Entry 6RUV (X-ray diffraction, 6.15 A resolution (low resolution: residue-level contacts below are approximate; hydrogen-bond / salt-bridge calls are withheld)); this record covers chains V and L of the 14 polymer chains in the assembly.

Chain V:
Protein: Properdin
Source organism: Homo sapiens
UniProtKB: P27918 (PROP_HUMAN); residue numbers follow UniProt; this construct covers 256-469
Chain sequence (221 residues; numbered 255 to 475; the number before each row is that of its first residue):
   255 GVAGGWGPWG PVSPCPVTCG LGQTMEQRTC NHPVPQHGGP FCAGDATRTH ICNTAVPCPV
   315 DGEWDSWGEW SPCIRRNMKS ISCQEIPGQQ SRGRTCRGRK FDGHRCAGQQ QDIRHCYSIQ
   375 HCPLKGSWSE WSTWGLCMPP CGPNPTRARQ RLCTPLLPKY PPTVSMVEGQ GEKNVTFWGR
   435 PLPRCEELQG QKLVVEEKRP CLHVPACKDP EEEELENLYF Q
Disordered / not traced: 470-475
Sequence notes: expression tag (255, 470-475)
Curated features (UniProtKB/Swiss-Prot):
  - region: R351 to R359 (Interaction with Complement C3 beta chain)
  - glycosylation: W260 (C-linked (Man) tryptophan), W263 (C-linked (Man) tryptophan), T272 (O-linked (Fuc...) threonine), W321 (C-linked (Man) tryptophan), W324 (C-linked (Man) tryptophan), W382 (C-linked (Man) tryptophan), W385 (C-linked (Man) tryptophan), W388 (C-linked (Man) tryptophan), N428 (N-linked (GlcNAc...) (complex) asparagine)
  - natural variant: G298 (G298V: In PFD), Q343 (Q343R: In PFD), Y414 (Y414D: In PFD)
  - mutagenesis: L275 (L275A: Inhibits oligomerization; when associated with A-47 and A-58), R329 (R329A: Significantly decreases Complement C3 beta chain binding), R330 (R330A: Slightly decreases Complement C3 beta chain binding), R351 (R351A: Decreases Complement C3 beta chain binding), R353 (R353A: Significantly decreases Complement C3 beta chain binding), R359 (R359A: Significantly decreases Complement C3 beta chain binding), Q364 to Q365 (Decreases Complement C3 beta chain binding), L456 (L456V: Inhibits oligomerization; when associated with A-47 and A-58)
Cystine bridges: C269-C306, C273-C312, C284-C296, C327-C370, C337-C376, C350-C360, C391-C455, C395-C461, C407-C439
Glycans and other covalent adducts: alpha-D-mannopyranose (MAN) linked to W260, W263, W321, W324, W382, W385, W388; glycan linked to T272; N-acetylglucosamine (NAG) linked to N428
What the authors report for this chain:
  - mutagenesis - R330A, R351A, R359A, Q364A, Q364A/Q365A, Q365A: decreased binding to Complement C3
  - mutagenesis - L275A, L456V: decreased expression
  - disease-associated variants - G298V, W321G, W321S, R346C: abolished expression (citing earlier work)
  - disease-associated variants - Q343R, Y414D: decreased binding to Complement C3
  - disease-associated variants - L456V: decreased expression

Chain L:
Protein: Complement factor B
Source organism: Homo sapiens
Notes: EC 3.4.21.47
UniProtKB: P00751 (CFAB_HUMAN); residues 235-739 here correspond to UniProt positions 260-764 (UniProt number = residue number + 25)
Chain sequence (505 residues; each row starts with the number of its first residue):
   235 KIVLDPSGSM NIYLVLDGSG SIGASNFTGA KKCLVNLIEK VASYGVKPRY GLVTYATYPK
   295 IWVKVSEADS SNADWVTKQL NEINYEDHKL KSGTNTKKAL QAVYSMMSWP DDVPPEGWNR
   355 TRHVIILMTD GLHNMGGDPI TVIDEIRDLL YIGKDRKNPR EDYLDVYVFG VGPLVNQVNI
   415 NALASKKDNE QHVFKVKDME NLEDVFYQMI DESQSLSLCG MVWEHRKGTD YHKQPWQAKI
   475 SVIRPSKGHE SCMGAVVSEY FVLTAAHCFT VDDKEHSIKV SVGGEKRDLE IEVVLFHPNY
   535 NINGKKEAGI PEFYDYDVAL IKLKNKLKYG QTIRPICLPC TEGTTRALRL PPTTTCQQQK
   595 EELLPAQDIK ALFVSEEEKK LTRKEVYIKN GDKKGSCERD AQYAPGYDKV KDISEVVTPR
   655 FLCTGGVSPY ADPNTCRGDA GGPLIVHKRS RFIQVGVISW GVVDVCKNQK RQKQVPAHAR
   715 DFHINLFQVL PWLKEKLQDE DLGFL
Sequence notes: conflict G254 (Asp279 in P00751), A674 (Ser699 in P00751)
Curated features (UniProtKB/Swiss-Prot):
  - active site (Charge relay system): H501, D551
  - binding site (Mg(2+)): S253, S255, T328
  - binding site (Mn(2+)): S253, S255, T328
  - glycosylation: N260 (N-linked (GlcNAc...) asparagine), K266 (N-linked (Glc) (glycation) lysine), N353 (N-linked (GlcNAc...) asparagine)
Cystine bridges: C453-C571, C486-C502, C574-C590, C631-C657, C670-C700
Glycans and other covalent adducts: N-acetylglucosamine (NAG) linked to N260, N353
Ion coordination: Mg2+: S253, S255, T328 (shared with 1 residue of chain B)

Interface between chain V and chain L:
Residue-residue contacts - 6 pairs, chain V then chain L:
  R329(V) with L324(L)
  M332(V) with S326(L)
  E339(V) with L324(L)
  I340(V) with L324(L)
  V421(V) with Y292(L)
  E422(V) with Y292(L)
Interface residues without a listed pair, chain L (4 interface residues in all): T291

In short:
The interface between chain V and chain L involves 6 residues on one side and 4 on the other. From the paper:
R330A, R351A and R359A of chain V, among others, reduce binding to Complement C3; G298V, W321G and W321S of
chain V, among others, abolish expression; 14 substitutions were tested in all.
Chain V is Properdin and chain L is Complement factor B, both from Homo sapiens; the structure, Structure of
the SCIN stabilized C3bBb convertase bound to Properdin and a the non-inhibitory nanobody hFPNb1, was
determined by X-ray diffraction, deposited together with 6RU5, 6RUR, 6RV6 and 6SEJ.
